5WFG - chains B and C of the 3 polymer chains in the assembly; structure by X-ray diffraction, 2.90 A resolution.

# Chain B (and C)
Protein: N-acetylglucosaminyldiphosphoundecaprenol N-acetyl-beta-D-mannosaminyltransferase
From: Thermoanaerobacter italicus
Notes: EC 2.4.1.187; fragment: TarA; chain C of this document is another copy of the same molecule, construct and numbering; everything in this record applies to it too
UniProtKB: D3T4E0 (D3T4E0_THEIA); residues 1-195 here = UniProt positions 1-195
Sequence (195 residues; numbered 1 to 195; the number before each row is that of its first residue):
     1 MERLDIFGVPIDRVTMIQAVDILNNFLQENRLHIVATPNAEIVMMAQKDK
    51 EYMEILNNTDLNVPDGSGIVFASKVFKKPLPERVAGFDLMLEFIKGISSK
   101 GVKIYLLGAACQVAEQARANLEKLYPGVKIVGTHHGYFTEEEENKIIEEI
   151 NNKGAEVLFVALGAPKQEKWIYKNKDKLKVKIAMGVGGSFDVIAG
Unresolved in the structure: 1, 101 (chain C: 1-2, 100)
Modified residues: Mse1 (selenomethionine); Mse16, Mse44, Mse45, Mse53, Mse90, Mse184 (selenomethionine; parent Met)
Ligand contacts: UDP (uridine-5'-diphosphate): Gly108, Ala109, Ala110, Gly136, Tyr137, Ala161, Leu162, Gly163, Ala164, Gln167, Gly187, Gly188, Asp191
What the authors report for this chain:
  - binding site for UDP: Tyr137, Asp191, Val192
  - mutagenesis - T37A (0.41 uM min-1), D65A (0.052 uM min-1): decreased catalytic activity
  - catalytic residues: Thr37, Asp65 (proposed by the authors, not directly observed)

# Interface between chain B and chain C
Residue-residue contacts (17):
  Ser67(B) - Glu41(C)
  Ser67(B) - Mse44(C)
  Ser67(B) - Mse45(C)  hydrogen bond (side chain-backbone)
  Gly68(B) - Mse44(C)
  Phe71(B) - Phe7(C)  hydrophobic
  Phe71(B) - Mse44(C)  hydrophobic
  Phe71(B) - Gln47(C)
  Lys74(B) - Gln47(C)  hydrogen bond (side chain-backbone)
  Arg83(B) - Mse45(C)
  Phe87(B) - Tyr137(C)
  Leu124(B) - Tyr137(C)
  Val192(B) - Ala110(C)
  Val192(B) - Tyr137(C)
  Val192(B) - Asp191(C)
  Ile193(B) - Ala110(C)
  Gly195(B) - Val113(C)
  Gly195(B) - Gly195(C)
Other interface residues (no listed pair), chain B (14 interface residues in all): Val70, Leu91, Asn120, Ala194
Other interface residues (no listed pair), chain C (13 interface residues in all): Lys48, Cys111, Ala164

# Overview
The interface between chain B and chain C involves 14 residues on one side and 13 on the other; the contacts
include 2 hydrogen bonds. Among the polar pairs are Ser67(B)-Mse45(C) and Lys74(B)-Gln47(C). Chain B binds
UDP. From the paper: catalytic residues Thr37(B) and Asp65(B); T37A and D65A of chain B reduce catalytic
activity.
Chain B and chain C are both N-acetylglucosaminyldiphosphoundecaprenol N-acetyl-beta-D-mannosaminyltransferase
(Thermoanaerobacter italicus); the structure, Crystal structure of the TarA wall teichoic acid
glycosyltransferase bound to UDP, was determined by X-ray diffraction (same publication as 5WB4).
